PDB entry 7O3J | electron microscopy, 2.60 A resolution | chains B and n of the 42 polymer chains in the assembly

Chain B:
Protein: TrwF protein
Source organism: Escherichia coli
Reference sequence: O50336 (O50336_ECOLX); residue numbers follow UniProt; this construct covers 1-266
Sequence (266 residues; numbered 1 to 266; the number before each row is that of its first residue):
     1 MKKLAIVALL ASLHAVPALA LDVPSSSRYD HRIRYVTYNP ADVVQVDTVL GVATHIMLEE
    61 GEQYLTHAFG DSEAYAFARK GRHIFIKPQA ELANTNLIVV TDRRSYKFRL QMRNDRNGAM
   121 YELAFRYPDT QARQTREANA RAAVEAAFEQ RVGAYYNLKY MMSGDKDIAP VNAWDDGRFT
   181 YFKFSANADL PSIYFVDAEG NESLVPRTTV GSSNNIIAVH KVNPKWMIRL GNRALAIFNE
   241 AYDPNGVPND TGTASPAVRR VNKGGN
Unresolved in the structure: 1-135
Construct notes: conflict Asp-71 (Ile in O50336), Ser-72 (Pro in O50336), Glu-73 (Lys in O50336), Ala-74 (Pro in O50336), Tyr-75 (Met in O50336), Ala-76 (Pro in O50336), Phe-77 (Leu in O50336), Ala-78 (Pro in O50336), Arg-79 (Gly in O50336), Lys-80 (Arg in O50336), Gly-81 (Ala in O50336), Arg-82 (Gly in O50336), His-83 (Ile in O50336), Ile-84 (Phe in O50336), Phe-85 (Leu in O50336), Ile-86 (Ser in O50336), Lys-87 (Ser in O50336), Pro-88 (Arg in O50336), Gln-89 (Thr in O50336)

Chain n:
Protein: TrwE protein
Source organism: Escherichia coli
Reference sequence: O50337 (O50337_ECOLX); residue numbers follow UniProt; this construct covers 1-395
Sequence (395 residues; row label = number of the first residue in the row):
     1 MFGRKKGDVI DAGAELERAE QERIEGEYGA SELASERRPH TPGARTLLMV LLCVIAVVLV
    61 TLSYKAYKVR GVVEDDDAQP QQVVRQVIPG YTPRPIRPEP ENVPEPPQPT TSVPAIQPAP
   121 VTQPVRPQPT GPREKTPYEL ARERMLRSGL TAGSGGGEDL PRPQGGDVPA GGLMGGGGGG
   181 GELAEKLQPM RLSGSSAGRL GNRDMLITQG TQLDCVLETR LVTTQPGMTT CHLTRDVYST
   241 SGRVVLLDRG SKVVGFYQGG LRQGQARIFV QWSRIETPSG VVINLDSPGT GPLGEAGLGG
   301 WIDRHFWERF GGAIMISLIG DLGDWASRQG SRQGDNSIQF SNTANGVESA AAEALRNSIN
   361 IPPTLYKNQG ERVNILVARD LDFSDVYSLE SIPTK
Unresolved in the structure: 1-176, 332-348
Construct notes: conflict Asp-335 (Asn in O50337)
Cystine bridges: Cys-215/Cys-231

Interface between chain B and chain n:
Pairs across the interface - 57 pairs, chain B then chain n:
  Ala-143(B) / Ser-391(n)
  Glu-145(B) / Arg-243(n)  salt bridge
  Ala-147(B) / Ser-391(n)
  Phe-148(B) / Arg-243(n)
  Arg-178(B) / Tyr-238(n)
  Phe-179(B) / Tyr-238(n)
  Phe-179(B) / Gly-242(n)
  Tyr-194(B) / Leu-293(n)  hydrophobic
  Glu-202(B) / Leu-293(n)
  Ser-203(B) / Pro-292(n)
  Leu-204(B) / Gln-212(n)
  Leu-204(B) / Arg-235(n)
  Leu-204(B) / Pro-292(n)  hydrogen bond (backbone-backbone)
  Leu-204(B) / Leu-293(n)
  Leu-204(B) / Gly-294(n)
  Leu-204(B) / Asn-374(n)
  Pro-206(B) / Gln-212(n)
  Thr-208(B) / Thr-240(n)
  Lys-221(B) / Arg-235(n)
  Asn-249(B) / Tyr-238(n)  hydrogen bond
  Asn-249(B) / Val-245(n)
  Thr-251(B) / Ile-392(n)
  Gly-252(B) / Val-244(n)
  Gly-252(B) / Val-245(n)  hydrogen bond (backbone-backbone)
  Thr-253(B) / Arg-243(n)
  Thr-253(B) / Leu-389(n)
  Ala-254(B) / Gly-242(n)
  Ala-254(B) / Arg-243(n)  hydrogen bond (backbone-backbone)
  Pro-256(B) / Ile-392(n)
  Ala-257(B) / Ser-391(n)
  Ala-257(B) / Ile-392(n)  hydrogen bond (backbone-backbone)
  Val-258(B) / Leu-389(n)  hydrophobic
  Val-258(B) / Glu-390(n)
  Val-258(B) / Ile-392(n)
  Arg-259(B) / Ser-388(n)
  Arg-259(B) / Leu-389(n)
  Arg-259(B) / Glu-390(n)  salt bridge
  Arg-259(B) / Ser-391(n)
  Arg-259(B) / Ile-392(n)
  Arg-259(B) / Pro-393(n)
  Arg-260(B) / Val-244(n)
  Arg-260(B) / Val-245(n)  hydrogen bond (side chain-backbone)
  Arg-260(B) / Asp-248(n)  salt bridge
  Arg-260(B) / Tyr-387(n)
  Arg-260(B) / Ser-388(n)
  Val-261(B) / Val-386(n)
  Val-261(B) / Tyr-387(n)
  Val-261(B) / Ser-388(n)  hydrogen bond (backbone-backbone)
  Val-261(B) / Glu-390(n)
  Asn-262(B) / Val-386(n)
  Lys-263(B) / Ser-384(n)  hydrogen bond (side chain-backbone)
  Lys-263(B) / Asp-385(n)
  Lys-263(B) / Val-386(n)  hydrogen bond (backbone-backbone)
  Lys-263(B) / Tyr-387(n)  hydrogen bond (side chain-backbone)
  Lys-263(B) / Ser-388(n)
  Gly-264(B) / Asp-385(n)
  Gly-264(B) / Val-386(n)
Interface residues without a listed pair, chain B (32 interface residues in all): Val-144, Glu-149, Phe-195, Asp-197, His-220
Interface residues without a listed pair, chain n (27 interface residues in all): Asp-236, Ser-241, Leu-246, Arg-372

Summary:
32 residues of chain B face 27 of chain n across their interface, with 10 hydrogen bonds and 3 salt bridges.
Among the polar pairs are Glu-145(B)/Arg-243(n), Arg-259(B)/Glu-390(n) and Arg-260(B)/Asp-248(n).
Chain B is TrwF protein and chain n is TrwE protein, both from Escherichia coli; the structure, O-layer
structure (TrwH/VirB7, TrwF/VirB9CTD, TrwE/VirB10CTD) of the outer membrane core complex from the
fully-assembled R388 type ..., was determined by electron microscopy, deposited together with 7O3T, 7O3V, 7O41
and 7OIU.
